PDB entry 1IV1 | X-ray diffraction, 1.65 A resolution | chains C and D of the 3 polymer chains in the assembly

== Chain C ==
Molecule: 2-C-methyl-D-erythritol 2,4-cyclodiphosphate synthase
Organism: Thermus thermophilus
Notes: EC 4.6.1.12
UniProt: Q8RQP5 (ISPF_THET8); residues 201-352 here correspond to UniProt positions 1-152 (UniProt number = residue number - 200)
Amino-acid sequence (152 residues; row label = number of the first residue in the row):
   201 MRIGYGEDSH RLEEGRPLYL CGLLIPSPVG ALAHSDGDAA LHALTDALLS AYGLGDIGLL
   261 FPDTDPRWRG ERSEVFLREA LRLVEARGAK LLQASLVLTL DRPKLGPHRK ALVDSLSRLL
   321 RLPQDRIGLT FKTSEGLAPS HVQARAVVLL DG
Disordered / not traced: 201, 352
UniProt features mapped onto this chain:
  - binding site (4-CDP-2-C-methyl-D-erythritol 2-phosphate): Asp208 to His210, His234, Ser235, Asp256 to Gly258, Phe261 to Asp265, Leu300 to Gly306, Phe331 to Glu335
  - binding site (a divalent metal cation): Asp208, His210, His242
  - site (Transition state stabilizer): His234, Thr333

== Chain D ==
Molecule: 2-C-methyl-D-erythritol 2,4-cyclodiphosphate synthase
Organism: Thermus thermophilus
Notes: EC 4.6.1.12
UniProt: Q8RQP5 (ISPF_THET8); residues 401-552 here correspond to UniProt positions 1-152 (UniProt number = residue number - 400)
Amino-acid sequence (152 residues; numbered 401 to 552; the number before each row is that of its first residue):
   401 MRIGYGEDSH RLEEGRPLYL CGLLIPSPVG ALAHSDGDAA LHALTDALLS AYGLGDIGLL
   461 FPDTDPRWRG ERSEVFLREA LRLVEARGAK LLQASLVLTL DRPKLGPHRK ALVDSLSRLL
   521 RLPQDRIGLT FKTSEGLAPS HVQARAVVLL DG
Disordered / not traced: 401, 552
UniProt features mapped onto this chain:
  - binding site (4-CDP-2-C-methyl-D-erythritol 2-phosphate): Asp408 to His410, His434, Ser435, Asp456 to Gly458, Phe461 to Asp465, Leu500 to Gly506, Phe531 to Glu535
  - binding site (a divalent metal cation): Asp408, His410, His442
  - site (Transition state stabilizer): His434, Thr533

== Chain C / chain D interface ==
Contacting residue pairs (46):
  Ile203(C) - Ile403(D)  hydrophobic
  Tyr205(C) - Tyr405(D)
  Gln293(C) - Arg402(D)
  Gln293(C) - Ile403(D)
  Gln293(C) - Ala451(D)
  Ser295(C) - Gly404(D)
  Ser295(C) - Tyr405(D)  hydrogen bond (side chain-backbone)
  Ser295(C) - Ser450(D)  hydrogen bond
  Val297(C) - Tyr405(D)  hydrophobic
  Val297(C) - Gly406(D)
  Val297(C) - Glu407(D)
  Arg309(C) - Gly455(D)
  Arg309(C) - Asp456(D)  salt bridge
  Arg309(C) - Leu459(D)
  Asp325(C) - Arg402(D)  salt bridge
  Asp325(C) - Ala451(D)
  Asp325(C) - Tyr452(D)
  Asp325(C) - Gly453(D)
  Arg326(C) - Arg402(D)
  Ile327(C) - Gly453(D)
  Gly328(C) - Ser450(D)  hydrogen bond (backbone-side chain)
  Leu329(C) - Ser450(D)
  Leu329(C) - Gly455(D)
  Thr330(C) - Gly455(D)
  Thr330(C) - Asp456(D)
  Phe331(C) - Asp456(D)  hydrogen bond (backbone-side chain)
  Lys332(C) - Glu407(D)
  Lys332(C) - Asp408(D)  salt bridge
  Lys332(C) - Asp446(D)
  Lys332(C) - Ile457(D)
  Ser334(C) - Ser409(D)
  Ser334(C) - His541(D)
  Glu335(C) - Ser409(D)
  Glu335(C) - His410(D)
  Glu335(C) - Arg411(D)  hydrogen bond (side chain-backbone)
  Glu335(C) - Leu432(D)
  Glu335(C) - His541(D)
  Gly336(C) - Arg411(D)
  Leu337(C) - Ala538(D)  hydrophobic
  Leu337(C) - His541(D)
  Arg345(C) - Tyr405(D)
  Arg345(C) - Glu407(D)  salt bridge
  Arg345(C) - Arg545(D)
  Val347(C) - Ile403(D)  hydrophobic
  Val347(C) - Tyr405(D)  hydrophobic
  Leu349(C) - Ile403(D)  hydrophobic
Other interface residues (no listed pair), chain C (24 interface residues in all): Leu296, Thr299, Gln324
Other interface residues (no listed pair), chain D (25 interface residues in all): Leu537, Gln543

== Summary ==
Chain C and chain D form an interface of 24 and 25 residues respectively; the contacts include 5 hydrogen
bonds and 4 salt bridges. Polar contacts include Arg309(C)-Asp456(D), Asp325(C)-Arg402(D) and
Lys332(C)-Asp408(D).
Both chains are 2-C-methyl-D-erythritol 2,4-cyclodiphosphate synthase (Thermus thermophilus). Entry 1IV1
(Structure of 2C-Methyl-D-erythritol-2,4-cyclodiphosphate Synthase) was determined by X-ray diffraction
together with 1IV2, 1IV3 and 1IV4 from the same study.
